Entry 4BAI (X-ray diffraction, 2.30 A resolution); this record covers chain A.

Chain A:
Protein: Chorismate synthase
Source organism: Mycobacterium tuberculosis
Notes: EC 4.2.3.5
UniProt: P63611 (AROC_MYCTU); residue numbers follow UniProt; this construct covers 1-401
Chain sequence (407 residues; numbered 1 to 407; the number before each row is that of its first residue):
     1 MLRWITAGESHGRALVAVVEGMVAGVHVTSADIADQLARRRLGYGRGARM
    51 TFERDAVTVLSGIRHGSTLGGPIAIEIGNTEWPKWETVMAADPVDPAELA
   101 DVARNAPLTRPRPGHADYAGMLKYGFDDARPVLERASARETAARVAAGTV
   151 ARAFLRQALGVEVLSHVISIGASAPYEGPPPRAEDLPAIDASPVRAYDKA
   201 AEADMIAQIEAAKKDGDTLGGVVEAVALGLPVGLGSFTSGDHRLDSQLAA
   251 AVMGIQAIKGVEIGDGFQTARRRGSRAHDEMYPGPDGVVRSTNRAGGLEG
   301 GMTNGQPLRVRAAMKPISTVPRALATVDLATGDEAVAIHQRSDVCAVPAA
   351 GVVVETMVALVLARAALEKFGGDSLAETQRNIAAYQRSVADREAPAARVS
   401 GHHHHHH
Disordered / not traced: 45-55, 341-344, 393-407
Modified / non-standard residues: Mse1, Mse22, Mse89, Mse121, Mse205, Mse253, Mse281, Mse302, Mse314, Mse357 (selenomethionine; parent Met); Mse50 (selenomethionine)
Construct notes: expression tag (402-407)

Overview:
Chain A is Chorismate synthase (Mycobacterium tuberculosis); the structure, Mycobacterium tuberculosis
Chorismate synthase before exposure to 266 nm UV laser, was determined by X-ray diffraction together with
4BAG, 4BAJ and 4H35 from the same study.
